6IBM - chains A and B; structure by X-ray diffraction, 2.07 A resolution.

Chain A (and B):
Molecule: Alpha-galactosidase A
From: Homo sapiens
Notes: EC 3.2.1.22; chain B of this document is another copy of the same molecule, construct and numbering; everything in this record applies to it too
Reference sequence: P06280 (AGAL_HUMAN); residues 32-429 here = UniProt positions 32-429
Amino-acid sequence (398 residues; each row starts with the number of its first residue):
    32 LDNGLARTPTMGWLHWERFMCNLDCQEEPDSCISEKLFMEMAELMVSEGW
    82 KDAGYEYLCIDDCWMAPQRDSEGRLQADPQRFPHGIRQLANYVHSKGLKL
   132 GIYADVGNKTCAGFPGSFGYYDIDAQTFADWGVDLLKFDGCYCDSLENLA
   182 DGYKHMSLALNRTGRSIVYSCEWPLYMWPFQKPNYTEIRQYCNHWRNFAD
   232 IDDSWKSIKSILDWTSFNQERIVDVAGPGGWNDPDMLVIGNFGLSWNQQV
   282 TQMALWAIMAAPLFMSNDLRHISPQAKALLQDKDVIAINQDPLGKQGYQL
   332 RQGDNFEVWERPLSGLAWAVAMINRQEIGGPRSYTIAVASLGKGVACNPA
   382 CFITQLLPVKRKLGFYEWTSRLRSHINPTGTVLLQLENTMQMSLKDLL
Disordered / not traced: 422-429 (chain B: 424-429)
Disulfides: Cys-52/Cys-94, Cys-56/Cys-63, Cys-142/Cys-172, Cys-202/Cys-223, Cys-378/Cys-382
Glycans and other covalent adducts: N-acetylglucosamine (NAG) linked to Asn-139, Asn-192, Asn-215; compound HF8 linked to Asp-170
Small-molecule neighbours: HF8 ([(1S,2R,3S,4S,5R,6S)-2-(hydroxymethyl)-3,4,5,6-tetrakis(oxidanyl)cyclohexyl] hydrogen sulfate): Trp-47, Asp-92, Asp-93, Tyr-134, Cys-142, Ala-143, Lys-168, Cys-172, Glu-203, Leu-206, Tyr-207, Arg-227, Asp-231
What the authors report for this chain:
  - catalytic residues: Asp-170
  - binding site for HF8: Asp-170, Cys-172, Asp-231
  - conformationally variable residues: Cys-172
  - disease-associated variants - D136Y, R301*: abolished catalytic activity
  - disease-associated variants - R112H, A143T: decreased catalytic activity

Chain A / chain B interface:
Residue-residue contacts (49; chain A residue first):
  Glu-48(A) / Ile-359(B)
  Glu-48(A) / Gly-360(B)  hydrogen bond (backbone-backbone)
  Arg-49(A) / Gly-360(B)
  Arg-49(A) / Gly-361(B)  hydrogen bond (backbone-backbone)
  Arg-49(A) / Pro-362(B)
  Met-51(A) / Ile-359(B)  hydrophobic
  Met-51(A) / Gly-360(B)
  Glu-59(A) / Ser-364(B)
  Glu-59(A) / His-406(B)
  Asp-233(A) / Glu-358(B)
  Asp-233(A) / Ile-359(B)
  Asp-234(A) / Glu-358(B)  hydrogen bond (backbone-backbone)
  Ser-235(A) / Glu-358(B)
  Phe-273(A) / Ser-276(B)  hydrogen bond (backbone-side chain)
  Phe-273(A) / Asn-278(B)
  Phe-273(A) / Gly-360(B)
  Phe-273(A) / Pro-362(B)
  Phe-273(A) / Asn-408(B)
  Phe-273(A) / Pro-409(B)
  Phe-273(A) / Thr-410(B)
  Gly-274(A) / Ser-276(B)
  Gly-274(A) / Gln-279(B)  hydrogen bond (backbone-side chain)
  Leu-275(A) / Ser-276(B)
  Ser-276(A) / Phe-273(B)  hydrogen bond (side chain-backbone)
  Ser-276(A) / Gly-274(B)
  Ser-276(A) / Leu-275(B)
  Ser-276(A) / Ser-276(B)
  Asn-278(A) / Phe-273(B)
  Gln-279(A) / Gly-274(B)  hydrogen bond (side chain-backbone)
  Glu-358(A) / Asp-233(B)
  Glu-358(A) / Asp-234(B)  hydrogen bond (backbone-backbone)
  Glu-358(A) / Ser-235(B)
  Ile-359(A) / Glu-48(B)
  Ile-359(A) / Met-51(B)  hydrophobic
  Ile-359(A) / Asp-233(B)
  Gly-360(A) / Glu-48(B)  hydrogen bond (backbone-backbone)
  Gly-360(A) / Arg-49(B)
  Gly-360(A) / Phe-273(B)
  Gly-361(A) / Arg-49(B)  hydrogen bond (backbone-backbone)
  Gly-361(A) / Phe-273(B)
  Pro-362(A) / Arg-49(B)
  Pro-362(A) / Phe-273(B)
  Ser-364(A) / Glu-59(B)
  Arg-404(A) / Glu-58(B)  salt bridge
  Arg-404(A) / Glu-59(B)  salt bridge
  His-406(A) / Glu-59(B)  salt bridge
  Asn-408(A) / Phe-273(B)
  Pro-409(A) / Phe-273(B)
  Thr-410(A) / Phe-273(B)
Interface residues without a listed pair, chain A (25 interface residues in all): Ile-232
Interface residues without a listed pair, chain B (25 interface residues in all): Gln-357

Overview:
Chain A and chain B each contribute 25 residues to their interface; the contacts include 10 hydrogen bonds and
3 salt bridges. Polar contacts include Arg-404(A)/Glu-58(B), Arg-404(A)/Glu-59(B) and His-406(A)/Glu-59(B).
Covalently linked compound HF8: at Asp-170(A). From the paper: the catalytic residue Asp-170(A); D136Y and
R301* of chain A abolish catalytic activity; 4 substitutions were tested in all.
Chain A and chain B are both Alpha-galactosidase A (Homo sapiens); the structure, Crystal structure of human
alpha-galactosidase A in complex with alpha-galactose configured cyclosulfate ME776, was determined by X-ray
diffraction together with 6IBK, 6IBR and 6IBT from the same study.
